Entry 5UFY (X-ray diffraction, 1.12 A resolution); this record covers chain A.

# Chain A
Name: Acyltransferase
From: Streptococcus pneumoniae
Notes: EC 2.3.1.-; engineered mutation(s): UNP residues 421-605
UniProt: A0A0T7JIN8 (A0A0T7JIN8_STREE); residue numbers follow UniProt; this construct covers 421-605
Chain sequence (224 residues; each row starts with the number of its first residue):
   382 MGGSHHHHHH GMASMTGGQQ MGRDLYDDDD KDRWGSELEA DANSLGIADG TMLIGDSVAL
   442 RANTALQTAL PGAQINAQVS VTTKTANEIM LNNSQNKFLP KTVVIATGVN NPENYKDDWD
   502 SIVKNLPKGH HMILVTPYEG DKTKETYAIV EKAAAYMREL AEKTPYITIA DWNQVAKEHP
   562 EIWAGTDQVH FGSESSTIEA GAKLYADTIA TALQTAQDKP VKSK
Not modelled in the structure: 382-426
Differences from the reference sequence: initiating methionine (382); expression tag (383-420)
Ion coordination: Na+: Ala542, Thr545, Ile548
Reported in the primary citation:
  - catalytic residues: Ser438, Asn491, Asp568, His571
  - contacts within the chain: Ser438-His571 (hydrogen bond), Val460-Asn491 (water-mediated contact), Val462-Asn491 (water-mediated contact), Ser438-Asn491, Asp568-His571 (hydrogen bond)
  - mutagenesis - S438A, N491A, H571A: abolished catalytic activity
  - mutagenesis - V460A (10- and 5-fold), V460G (10- and 5-fold), D568N: decreased catalytic activity
  - mutagenesis - N491A: decreased catalytic activity on pNP-Ac
  - mutagenesis - V460A, V460G: increased catalytic activity on as esterases
  - mutagenesis - V460I: increased catalytic activity

# Overview
Ala542, Thr545 and Ile548 form the Na+ site. The paper reports catalytic residues Ser438, Asn491 and Asp568
among others; S438A, N491A and H571A abolish catalytic activity; 7 substitutions were tested in all.
Chain A is Acyltransferase (Streptococcus pneumoniae); the structure, Structure of Streptococcus pneumoniae
peptidoglycan O-acetyltransferase A (OatA) C-terminal catalytic domain, was determined by X-ray diffraction
(same publication as 5UG1).
